6QCM - chains FD and HD of the 60 polymer chains in the assembly; structure by electron microscopy, 4.21 A resolution (low resolution: residue-level contacts below are approximate; hydrogen-bond / salt-bridge calls are withheld).

== Chain FD (and HD) ==
Protein: RsbR protein
Organism: Listeria monocytogenes EGD-e
Notes: chain HD of this document is another copy of the same molecule, construct and numbering; everything in this record applies to it too
UniProt: Q8Y8K9 (Q8Y8K9_LISMO); numbering as in UniProt (aligned over 140-275)
Amino-acid sequence (136 residues; numbered 140 to 275; the number before each row is that of its first residue):
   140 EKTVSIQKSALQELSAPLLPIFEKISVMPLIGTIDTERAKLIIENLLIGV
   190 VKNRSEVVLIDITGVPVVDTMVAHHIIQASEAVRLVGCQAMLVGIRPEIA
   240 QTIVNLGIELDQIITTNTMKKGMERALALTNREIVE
Disordered / not traced: 238-250

== How chain FD and chain HD interact ==
Contacting residue pairs (38):
  Ser-144(FD) / Val-143(HD)
  Lys-147(FD) / Val-143(HD)
  Lys-147(FD) / Gln-146(HD)
  Lys-147(FD) / Lys-147(HD)
  Leu-150(FD) / Leu-150(HD)
  Leu-150(FD) / Ser-165(HD)
  Glu-152(FD) / Glu-152(HD)
  Ser-154(FD) / Phe-161(HD)
  Ala-155(FD) / Met-258(HD)
  Leu-157(FD) / Lys-259(HD)
  Phe-161(FD) / Ser-154(HD)
  Phe-161(FD) / Phe-161(HD)
  Lys-163(FD) / Glu-152(HD)
  Val-166(FD) / Gln-146(HD)
  Met-258(FD) / Ala-155(HD)
  Met-258(FD) / Pro-156(HD)
  Lys-259(FD) / Ala-155(HD)
  Lys-259(FD) / Pro-156(HD)
  Lys-259(FD) / Leu-158(HD)
  Met-262(FD) / Pro-156(HD)
  Leu-266(FD) / Ile-273(HD)
  Asn-270(FD) / Glu-275(HD)
  Arg-271(FD) / Ile-273(HD)
  Arg-271(FD) / Val-274(HD)
  Arg-271(FD) / Glu-275(HD)
  Glu-272(FD) / Glu-272(HD)
  Glu-272(FD) / Ile-273(HD)
  Glu-272(FD) / Val-274(HD)
  Glu-272(FD) / Glu-275(HD)
  Ile-273(FD) / Leu-157(HD)
  Ile-273(FD) / Arg-271(HD)
  Ile-273(FD) / Glu-272(HD)
  Val-274(FD) / Arg-271(HD)
  Val-274(FD) / Glu-272(HD)
  Val-274(FD) / Val-274(HD)
  Glu-275(FD) / Asn-270(HD)
  Glu-275(FD) / Arg-271(HD)
  Glu-275(FD) / Glu-272(HD)
Other interface residues (no listed pair), chain FD (27 interface residues in all): Glu-140, Val-143, Gln-146, Ala-149, Pro-156, Ser-165, Ser-194
Other interface residues (no listed pair), chain HD (23 interface residues in all): Lys-141, Val-166, Met-262

== Overview ==
27 residues of chain FD and 23 residues of chain HD are in contact.
Chain FD and chain HD are both RsbR protein (Listeria monocytogenes EGD-e); the structure, Cryo em structure
of the Listeria stressosome, was determined by electron microscopy.
